4P23 - chains B and C of the 4 polymer chains in the assembly; structure by X-ray diffraction, 2.25 A resolution.

[Chain B]
Protein: J809.B5 TCR V beta chain (Vb8.2)
Organism: Mus musculus
Chain sequence (239 residues; row label = number of the first residue in the row):
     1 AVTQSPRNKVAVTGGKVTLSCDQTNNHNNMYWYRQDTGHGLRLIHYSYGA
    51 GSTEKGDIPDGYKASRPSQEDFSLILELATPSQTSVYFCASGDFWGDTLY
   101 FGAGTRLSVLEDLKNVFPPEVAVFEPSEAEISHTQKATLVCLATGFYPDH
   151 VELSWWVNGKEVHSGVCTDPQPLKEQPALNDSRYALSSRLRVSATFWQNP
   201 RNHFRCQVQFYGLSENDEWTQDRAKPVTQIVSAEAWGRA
Cystine bridges: Cys-21/Cys-89, Cys-141/Cys-206

[Chain C]
Protein: H-2 class II histocompatibility antigen, A-B alpha chain
Organism: Mus musculus
UniProt: P14434 (HA2B_MOUSE); residues 0-178 here correspond to UniProt positions 27-205 (UniProt number = residue number + 27)
Chain sequence (179 residues; each row starts with the number of its first residue; numbering starts at 0):
     0 IEADHVGTYGISVYQSPGDIGQYTFEFDGDELFYVDLDKKETVWMLPEFG
    50 QLASFDPQGGLQNIAVVKHNLGVLTKRSNSTPATNEAPQATVFPKSPVLL
   100 GQPNTLICFVDNIFPPVINITWLRNSKSVADGVYETSFFVNRDYSFHKLS
   150 YLTFIPSDDDIYDCKVEHWGLEEPVLKHW
Cystine bridges: Cys-107/Cys-163
Swiss-Prot annotation at these positions:
  - glycosylation: Asn-118 (N-linked (GlcNAc...) asparagine)
From the paper describing this entry:
  - mutagenesis - Q61A (1,000-fold): decreased signaling in response to 3K peptide
  - mutagenesis - Q57A, Q61A: unchanged signaling

[Interface between chain B and chain C]
Contacting residue pairs (15):
  Asn-29(B) / Gln-61(C)  hydrogen bond
  Tyr-46(B) / Gln-57(C)  hydrogen bond
  Tyr-48(B) / Gln-57(C)  hydrogen bond
  Tyr-48(B) / Leu-60(C)
  Tyr-48(B) / Gln-61(C)
  Tyr-48(B) / Ala-64(C)  hydrophobic
  Thr-53(B) / Lys-39(C)  hydrogen bond (backbone-side chain)
  Glu-54(B) / Lys-39(C)  salt bridge
  Glu-54(B) / Gln-57(C)  hydrogen bond
  Phe-94(B) / Gln-61(C)
  Phe-94(B) / Val-65(C)  hydrophobic
  Trp-95(B) / Gly-58(C)
  Trp-95(B) / Gln-61(C)  hydrogen bond (backbone-side chain)
  Trp-95(B) / Asn-62(C)
  Trp-95(B) / Val-65(C)
Other interface residues (no listed pair), chain B (9 interface residues in all): Asn-28, Ala-50
Other interface residues (no listed pair), chain C (10 interface residues in all): Lys-67, His-68
Interface features reported in the paper:
  - hot spots on chain C (mutagenesis) - Q57A (100-fold): decreased signaling in response to 3K peptide

[In short]
9 residues of chain B and 10 residues of chain C are in contact; the contacts include 6 hydrogen bonds and 1
salt bridge. Polar contacts include Glu-54(B)/Lys-39(C), Asn-29(B)/Gln-61(C) and Tyr-46(B)/Gln-57(C). The
paper reports that Q61A and Q57A of chain C reduce signaling in response to 3K peptide; Q57A and Q61A of chain
C leave signaling unchanged.
Here chain B is J809.B5 TCR V beta chain (Vb8.2) and chain C is H-2 class II histocompatibility antigen, A-B
alpha chain, both from Mus musculus. Entry 4P23 (J809.B5 TCR bound to IAb/3K) was determined by X-ray
diffraction (same publication as 4P46).
